4JI5 - chains A and D of the 21 polymer chains in the assembly; structure by X-ray diffraction, 3.85 A resolution.

Chain A:
Molecule: 16S rRNA
From: Thermus thermophilus
Sequence (1522 nucleotides; numbered 0 to 1544 plus 19 insertion-coded residues; 42 numbers in that range are skipped by the numbering (no residue carries them; nothing is unmodelled there); the number before each row is that of its first residue; a row labelled like 190A-190L holds insertion residues (190A, then the next letters in order); numbering starts at 0):
     0 UUUGUUGGAGAGUUUGAUCCUGGCUCAGGGUGAACGCUGGCGGCGUGCCU
    50 AAGACAUGCAAGUCGUGCGGG
    73 CCGCGGGGUUUU
    88 ACUCCG
    95 UGGUC
   101 AGCGGCGGACGGGUGAGUAACGCGUGGGU
  129A G
   130 ACCUACCCGGAAGAGGGGGACAACCCGGGGAAACUCGGGCUAAUCCCCCA
   180 UGUGGACCCGC
190A-190L CCCUUGGGGUGU
   191 GUCCAAAGGGCUUU
   216 GCCCGCUUCCGGAUGGGCCCGCGUCCCAUCAGCUAGUUGGUGGGGUAAUG
   266 GCCCACCAAGGCGACGACGGGUAGCCGGUCUGAGAGGAUGGCCGGCCACA
   316 GGGGCACUGAGACACGGGCCCCACUCCUACGGGAGGCAGCAGUUAGGAAU
   366 CUUCCGCAAUGGGCGCAAGCCUGACGGAGCGACGCCGCUUGGAGGAAGAA
   416 GCCCUUCGGGGUGUAAACUCCUGAA
   442 CCCGGGACGAAACCCCCGACGA
   474 GGGGACUGACGGUACCGGG
   494 GUAAUAGCGCCGGCCAACUCCGUGCCAGCAGCCGCGGUAAUACGGAGGGC
   544 GCGAGCGUUACCCGGAUUCACUGGGCGUAAAGGGCGUGUAGGCGGCCUGG
   594 GGCGUCCCAUGUGAAAGACCACGGCUCAACCGUGGGGGAGCGUGGGAUAC
   644 GCUCAGGCUAGACGGUGGGAGAGGGUGGUGGAAUUCCCGGAGUAGCGGUG
   694 AAAUGCGCAGAUACCGGGAGGAACGCCGAUGGCGAAGGCAGCCACCUGGU
   744 CCACCCGUGACGCUGAGGCGCGAAAGCGUGGGGAGCAAACCGGAUUAGAU
   794 ACCCGGGUAGUCCACGCCCUAAACGAUGCGCGCUAGGUCUCUGGGUCU
   848 CCUGGGGGCCGAAGCUAACGCGUUAAGCGCGCCGCCUGGGGAGUACGGCC
   898 GCAAGGCUGAAACUCAAAGGAAUUGACGGGGGCCCGCACAAGCGGUGGAG
   948 CAUGUGGUUUAAUUCGAAGXAACGCGAAGAACCUUACCAGGCCUUGACAU
   998 GCUAGG
 1003A G
  1004 AACCCGGGUGAAAGCCUGGGGUGCCCC
1030A-1030D GCGA
  1031 GGGGAGCCCUAGCACAGGUGCUGCAUGGCCGUCGUCAGCUCGUGCCGUGA
  1081 GGUGUUGGGUUAAGUCCCGCAACGAGCGCAACCCCCGCCGUUAGUUGCCA
  1131 GCGGUUCGGCCGGGCACUCUAACGGGACUGCCCGCGAAA
  1171 GCGGGAGGAAGGAGGGGACGACGUCUGGUCAGCAUGGCCCUUACGGCCUG
  1221 GGCGACACACGUGCUACAAUGCCCACUACAAAGCGAUGCCACCCGGCAAC
  1271 GGGGAGCUAAUCGCAAAAAGGUGGGCCCAGUUCGGAUUGGGGUCUGCAAC
  1321 CCGACCCCAUGAAGCCGGAAUCGCUAGUAAUCGCGGAUCAG
 1361A C
  1362 CAUGCCGCGGUGAAUACGUUCCCGGGCCUUGUACACACXGCCXGUXACGC
  1412 CAUGGGAGCGGGCUCUACCCGAAGUCGCCGGG
  1446 AGCCUACGGG
  1459 CAGGCGCCGAGGGUAGGGCCCGUGACUGGGGCGAAGUCGUAACAAGGUAG
  1509 CUGUACCGGAAGGUGCGGCUGGAUCCACUCCUUUCU
Unresolved in the structure: 0-2, 1534-1538
Modified residues: PSU (pseudouridine-5'-monophosphate) at position 516, 7MG (7N-methyl-8-hydroguanosine-5'-monophosphate) at position 527, M2G (N2-dimethylguanosine-5'-monophosphate) at position 966, 5MC (5-methylcytidine-5'-monophosphate) at position 967, 2MG (2N-methylguanosine-5'-monophosphate) at position 1207, 5MC (5-methylcytidine-5'-monophosphate) at position 1400, 4OC (4n,o2'-methylcytidine-5'-monophosphate) at position 1402, 5MC (5-methylcytidine-5'-monophosphate) at position 1404, 5MC (5-methylcytidine-5'-monophosphate) at position 1407, UR3 (3-methyluridine-5'-monophoshate) at position 1498, MA6 (6N-dimethyladenosine-5'-monophoshate) at position 1518, MA6 (6N-dimethyladenosine-5'-monophoshate) at position 1519, PSU (pseudouridine-5'-monophosphate) at position 1540, PSU (pseudouridine-5'-monophosphate) at position 1541
Construct notes: conflict C1534 (A2157 in M26923.1), A1535 (C2158 in M26923.1)
Bound ions: Mg2+ site 1: G3 (shared with Ser83(D) of chain D); Mg2+ site 2: U12, G22; Mg2+ site 3 near G21 (its only coordinating residue here); Mg2+ site 4: A59, C386; Mg2+ site 5: G61, U62; Mg2+ site 6: G69, G70, U98; Mg2+ site 7: G117, G289; Mg2+ site 8: G124, U125, G236; Mg2+ site 9 near U129 (its only coordinating residue here); Mg2+ site 10 near G157 (its only coordinating residue here); Mg2+ site 11 near G167 (its only coordinating residue here); Mg2+ site 12: C174, C175; 69 more Mg2+ sites not listed
From the paper describing this entry:
  - contacts within the chain: G1410-C1490
  - mutagenesis - C1490U: increased growth

Chain D:
Protein: Ribosomal protein S4
From: Thermus thermophilus
UniProt: P80373 (RS4_THET8); residue numbers follow UniProt; this construct covers 1-209
Sequence (209 residues; row label = number of the first residue in the row):
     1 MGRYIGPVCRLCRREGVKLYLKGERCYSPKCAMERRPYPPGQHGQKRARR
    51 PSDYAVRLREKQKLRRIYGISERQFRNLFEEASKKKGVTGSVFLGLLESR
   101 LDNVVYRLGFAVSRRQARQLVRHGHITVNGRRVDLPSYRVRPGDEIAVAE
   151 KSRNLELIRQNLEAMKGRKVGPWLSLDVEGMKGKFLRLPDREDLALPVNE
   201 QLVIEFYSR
Unresolved in the structure: 1
Bound ions: Zn2+: Cys9, Cys12, Cys26, Cys31; Mg2+: Ser83 (shared with G3(A) of chain A)
Curated features (UniProtKB/Swiss-Prot):
  - binding site (Zn(2+)): Cys9, Cys12, Cys26, Cys31

Interface between chain A and chain D:
Residue-residue contacts (123; chain A residue first):
  G3(A) with Lys86(D), salt bridge to the phosphate; Gly87(D), base contact
  A8(A) with Glu205(D), hydrogen bond to the base; Ser208(D), hydrogen bond to the base; Arg209(D), base contact
  A26(A) with Arg209(D), hydrogen bond to the sugar
  C400(A) with Arg73(D), salt bridge to the phosphate
  C401(A) with Arg73(D), salt bridge to the phosphate; Asn77(D), hydrogen bond to the phosphate
  G402(A) with Gln74(D), hydrogen bond to the phosphate; Leu135(D), sugar contact; Ser137(D), hydrogen bond to the phosphate
  C403(A) with Arg3(D), salt bridge to the phosphate; Gln74(D), hydrogen bond to the phosphate; Arg122(D), hydrogen bond to the sugar; Pro136(D), phosphate contact; Ser137(D), hydrogen bond to the phosphate
  U404(A) with Gly2(D), base contact; Arg3(D), salt bridge to the phosphate; Arg118(D), salt bridge to the phosphate; Arg122(D), phosphate contact
  U405(A) with Gly2(D), base contact; Ile5(D), base contact
  G406(A) with Gln119(D), hydrogen bond to the base
  G407(A) with Ser113(D), phosphate contact; Arg115(D), salt bridge to the phosphate; Gln116(D), hydrogen bond to the sugar; Gln119(D), sugar contact
  A408(A) with Leu21(D), phosphate contact; Lys22(D), phosphate contact; Glu24(D), sugar contact; Ser113(D), hydrogen bond to the phosphate; Arg115(D), phosphate contact; Gln116(D), hydrogen bond to the sugar
  G409(A) with Lys22(D), salt bridge to the phosphate; Glu24(D), phosphate contact; Arg25(D), phosphate contact
  G410(A) with Lys22(D), hydrogen bond to the base; Arg25(D), salt bridge to the phosphate; Lys30(D), salt bridge to the phosphate
  A411(A) with Arg25(D), salt bridge to the phosphate; Lys30(D), salt bridge to the phosphate
  A412(A) with Arg35(D), base contact
  G413(A) with Arg36(D), base contact
  C418(A) with Gln42(D), sugar contact
  G425(A) with Tyr38(D), phosphate contact; Gln45(D), sugar contact
  G426(A) with Arg36(D), salt bridge to the phosphate; Tyr38(D), hydrogen bond to the phosphate; Gly41(D), phosphate contact; Gln42(D), sugar contact
  U427(A) with Arg10(D), hydrogen bond to the phosphate; Arg13(D), salt bridge to the phosphate; Arg36(D), salt bridge to the phosphate; Pro40(D), phosphate contact; Gly41(D), hydrogen bond to the phosphate
  G428(A) with Pro7(D), phosphate contact; Arg10(D), salt bridge to the phosphate; Arg13(D), phosphate contact; Arg36(D), hydrogen bond to the sugar
  U429(A) with Lys22(D), hydrogen bond to the sugar; Arg25(D), hydrogen bond to the sugar; Ala32(D), phosphate contact; Arg36(D), salt bridge to the phosphate
  A430(A) with Pro7(D), phosphate contact; Val8(D), hydrogen bond to the phosphate; Cys9(D), hydrogen bond to the phosphate; Lys22(D), phosphate contact
  C436(A) with Leu155(D), phosphate contact
  U437(A) with Gln119(D), base contact; His123(D), hydrogen bond to the sugar; His125(D), hydrogen bond to the phosphate; Leu155(D), sugar contact
  G438(A) with His123(D), sugar contact; His125(D), salt bridge to the phosphate
  A439(A) with His123(D), phosphate contact
  C488(A) with Arg131(D), phosphate contact
  C489(A) with Arg131(D), salt bridge to the phosphate
  G490(A) with Arg132(D), salt bridge to the phosphate; Lys151(D), phosphate contact
  G491(A) with Lys151(D), salt bridge to the phosphate
  A496(A) with Gln119(D), base contact; His123(D), base contact
  C508(A) with Arg209(D), salt bridge to the phosphate
  A509(A) with Ser52(D), hydrogen bond to the phosphate; Tyr54(D), phosphate contact; Ala55(D), sugar contact; Leu58(D), sugar contact
  C511(A) with His43(D), hydrogen bond to the base
  U512(A) with Gln42(D), sugar contact; His43(D), sugar contact; Lys46(D), salt bridge to the phosphate
  G540(A) with Gln42(D), base contact
  G541(A) with Gly41(D), sugar contact; Gln42(D), hydrogen bond to the sugar
  G542(A) with Arg10(D), salt bridge to the phosphate; Arg14(D), hydrogen bond to the phosphate; Pro40(D), sugar contact; Gly41(D), sugar contact
  C543(A) with Arg10(D), salt bridge to the phosphate; Arg14(D), salt bridge to the phosphate; Pro40(D), phosphate contact; Arg59(D), hydrogen bond to the phosphate
  G544(A) with Arg59(D), salt bridge to the phosphate; Gln62(D), hydrogen bond to the phosphate; Arg66(D), salt bridge to the phosphate
  C545(A) with Lys61(D), salt bridge to the phosphate; Gln62(D), hydrogen bond to the phosphate; Arg65(D), salt bridge to the phosphate; Glu72(D), phosphate contact
  G546(A) with Ser71(D), hydrogen bond to the phosphate; Glu72(D), hydrogen bond to the phosphate; Arg73(D), hydrogen bond to the phosphate
  A547(A) with Gly2(D), hydrogen bond to the phosphate
  C612(A) with Lys84(D), salt bridge to the phosphate
  C613(A) with Lys84(D), salt bridge to the phosphate
  U619(A) with Arg131(D), sugar contact; Arg132(D), base contact; Val133(D), sugar contact; Asp134(D), hydrogen bond to the base; Leu135(D), base contact
  C620(A) with Leu135(D), base contact; Tyr138(D), sugar contact
Also at the interface, not in a pair above, chain A (53 interface residues in all): G28, C419, C507, A614
Also at the interface, not in a pair above, chain D (71 interface residues in all): Tyr4, Gly6, Gly23, Arg57, Arg76, Lys85, Val112, Glu156, Leu157

Overview:
53 residues of chain A face 71 of chain D across their interface; the contacts include 36 hydrogen bonds and
32 salt bridges. Among the polar pairs are A8(A)-Glu205(D), A8(A)-Ser208(D) and G406(A)-Gln119(D). From the
paper: C1490U of chain A increases growth; contacts within the chain involving C1490(A) and G1410(A).
Here chain A is 16S rRNA and chain D is Ribosomal protein S4, both from Thermus thermophilus. Entry 4JI5
(Crystal Structure of 30S ribosomal subunit from Thermus thermophilus) was determined by X-ray diffraction
together with 4JI0, 4JI1, 4JI2, 4JI3, 4JI4, 4JI6, 4JI7 and 4JI8 from the same study.
